7X5M - chains C and F of the 4 polymer chains in the assembly; structure by electron microscopy, 3.42 A resolution.

# Chain C
Molecule: 5-nt DNA strand
Source organism: DNA molecule
Sequence (5 nucleotides; row label = number of the first residue in the row):
     3 ATTAA

# Chain F
Protein: Flax rust resistance protein
Source organism: Linum usitatissimum
Notes: fragment: L7-Tir domain
Reference sequence: Q9XEH4 (Q9XEH4_LINUS); numbering as in UniProt (aligned over 27-230)
Chain sequence (204 residues; numbered 27 to 230; the number before each row is that of its first residue):
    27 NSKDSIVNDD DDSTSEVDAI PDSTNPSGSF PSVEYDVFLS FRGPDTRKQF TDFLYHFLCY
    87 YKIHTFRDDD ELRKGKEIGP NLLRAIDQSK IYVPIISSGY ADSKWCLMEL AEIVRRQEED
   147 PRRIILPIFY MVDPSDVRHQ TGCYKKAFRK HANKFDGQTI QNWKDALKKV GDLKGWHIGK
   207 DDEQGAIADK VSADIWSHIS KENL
Not modelled in the structure: 27-58, 229-230
Construct notes: engineered mutation Gly197 (Glu in Q9XEH4)
Small-molecule neighbours: 2',3'- cyclic AMP (ACK): Phe64, Leu65, Ser66, Phe67, Arg68, Gly69, Asp94, Glu97, Tyr126, Ser129, Trp131, Cys132, Glu135
What the authors report for this chain:
  - binding site for 2',3'- cyclic AMP: Trp131, Cys132, Glu135
  - mutagenesis - C132A, K200E: unchanged catalytic activity on NADase
  - mutagenesis - C132A: unchanged catalytic activity on nuclease
  - mutagenesis - C132A: decreased catalytic activity on 2',3'-cAMP/cGMP synthetase
  - catalytic residues: Glu135 (citing earlier work)
  - mutagenesis - K200E: decreased catalytic activity on nuclease
  - mutagenesis - K200E: decreased catalytic activity on synthetase
  - mutagenesis - F79A/E209A: decreased catalytic activity

# Interface between chain C and chain F
Contacting residue pairs (4; chain C residue first):
  DA3(C) - Lys172(F)  salt bridge to the phosphate
  DA3(C) - Arg175(F)  salt bridge to the phosphate
  DT4(C) - Lys176(F)  hydrogen bond to the base
  DT5(C) - Lys176(F)  hydrogen bond to the base
Also at the interface, not in a pair above, chain C (4 interface residues in all): DA6
Also at the interface, not in a pair above, chain F (4 interface residues in all): Lys130

# In short
The chain C/chain F interface involves 4 residues from each chain; the contacts include 2 hydrogen bonds and 2
salt bridges. Polar contacts include DT4(C)-Lys176(F), DT5(C)-Lys176(F) and DA3(C)-Lys172(F). From the paper:
the catalytic residue Glu135(F); C132A of chain F reduces catalytic activity on 2',3'-cAMP/cGMP synthetase; 3
substitutions were tested in all.
Here chain C is a 5-nt DNA strand (DNA molecule) and chain F is Flax rust resistance protein (Linum
usitatissimum). Entry 7X5M (Tir-dsDNA complex, the initial binding state) was determined by electron
microscopy together with 7X5K, 7VU8 and 7X5L from the same study.
